PDB entry 5XAG | X-ray diffraction, 2.56 A resolution | chains D and E of the 6 polymer chains in the assembly

# Chain D
Name: Tubulin beta-2B chain
Source organism: Bos taurus
Reference sequence: Q6B856 (TBB2B_BOVIN); the author numbering skips numbers that UniProt does not, so the offset changes along the chain: 1-42 = UniProt 1-42; 45-360 = UniProt 43-358; 369-455 = UniProt 359-445
Sequence (445 residues; row label = number of the first residue in the row; note: 10 numbers in that range are skipped by the numbering (no residue carries them; nothing is unmodelled there)):
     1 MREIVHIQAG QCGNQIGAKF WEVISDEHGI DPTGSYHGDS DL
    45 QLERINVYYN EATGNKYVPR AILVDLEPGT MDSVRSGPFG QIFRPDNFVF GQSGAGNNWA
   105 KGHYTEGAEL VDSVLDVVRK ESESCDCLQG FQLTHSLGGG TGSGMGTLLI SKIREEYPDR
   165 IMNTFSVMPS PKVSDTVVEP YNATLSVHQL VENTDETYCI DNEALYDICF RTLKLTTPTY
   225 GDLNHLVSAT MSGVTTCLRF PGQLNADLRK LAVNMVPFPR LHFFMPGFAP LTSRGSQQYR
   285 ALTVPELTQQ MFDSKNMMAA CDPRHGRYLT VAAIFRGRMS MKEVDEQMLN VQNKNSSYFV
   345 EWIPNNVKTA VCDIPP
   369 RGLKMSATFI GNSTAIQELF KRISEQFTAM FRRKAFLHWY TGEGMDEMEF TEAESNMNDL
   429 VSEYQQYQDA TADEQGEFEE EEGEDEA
Disordered / not traced: 276-285, 442-455
UniProt features mapped onto this chain:
  - motif: Met1 to Ile4 (MREI motif)
  - binding site (GTP): Gln11, Glu71, Ser140, Gly144, Thr145, Gly146, Asn206, Asn228
  - binding site (Mg(2+)): Glu71
  - modified residue: Ser40 (Phosphoserine), Thr57 (Phosphothreonine), Lys60 (N6-acetyllysine), Ser174 (Phosphoserine), Thr287 (Phosphothreonine), Thr292 (Phosphothreonine), Arg320 (Omega-N-methylarginine), Glu448 (5-glutamyl polyglutamate)
  - cross-link (Glycyl lysine isopeptide (Lys-Gly)): Lys60 (interchain with G-Cter in ubiquitin), Lys326 (interchain with G-Cter in ubiquitin)
Metal / ion sites: Mg2+ near Gln11 (its only coordinating residue here)
Ligand contacts:
  - 93X ((3R,4R)-3-(hydroxymethyl)-4-(4-methoxy-3-oxidanyl-phenyl)-1-(3,4,5-trimethoxyphenyl)azetidin-2-one): Gly237, Val238, Cys241, Leu242, Leu248, Asn249, Ala250, Asp251, Lys254, Leu255, Asn258, Met259, Thr314, Val315, Ala316, Ala317, Ile318, Asn349, Asn350, Lys352, Thr353, Ala354, Ile378
  - GDP (guanosine-5'-diphosphate): Gly10, Gln11, Cys12, Gln15, Ile16, Asp69, Ala99, Asn101, Ser140, Gly142, Gly143, Gly144, Thr145, Gly146, Val171, Pro173, Val177, Asp179, Glu183, Asn206, Leu209, Tyr224, Leu227, Asn228

# Chain E
Name: Stathmin-4
Source organism: Rattus norvegicus
Reference sequence: P63043 (STMN4_RAT); residues -43 to 145 here correspond to UniProt positions 1-189 (UniProt number = residue number + 44)
Sequence (189 residues; numbered -43 to 145; the number before each row is that of its first residue; numbers below 1 keep their minus sign (Met-43 is residue -43)):
   -43 MTLAAYKEKM KELPLVSLFC SCFLSDPLNK SSYKYEADTV DLNWCVISDM EVIELNKCTS
    17 GQSFEVILKP PSFDGVPEFN ASLPRRRDPS LEEIQKKLEA AEERRKYQEA ELLKHLAEKR
    77 EHEREVIQKA IEENNNFIKM AKEKLAQKME SNKENREAHL AAMLERLQEK DKHAEEVRKN
   137 KELKEEASR
Disordered / not traced: -43 to 5, 29-43, 141-145
UniProt features mapped onto this chain:
  - modified residue: Ser46 (Phosphoserine)
  - lipidation (S-palmitoyl cysteine): Cys-24, Cys-22

# How chain D and chain E interact
Contacting residue pairs - 25 pairs, chain D then chain E:
  Tyr108(D) - His129(E)  hydrogen bond
  Tyr108(D) - Ala130(E)  hydrophobic
  Tyr108(D) - Val133(E)  hydrophobic
  Tyr108(D) - Arg134(E)  hydrogen bond (backbone-side chain)
  Thr109(D) - Lys137(E)
  Ala112(D) - Arg134(E)
  Ser155(D) - Leu123(E)
  Ser155(D) - Lys126(E)
  Lys156(D) - Asp127(E)  salt bridge
  Arg158(D) - Leu123(E)
  Glu159(D) - Leu120(E)
  Glu159(D) - Leu123(E)
  Glu159(D) - Gln124(E)
  Glu159(D) - Asp127(E)
  Pro162(D) - Met119(E)  hydrophobic
  Gln193(D) - Lys126(E)  hydrogen bond
  Asn197(D) - Leu123(E)
  Asn197(D) - Lys126(E)
  Gly410(D) - Lys137(E)
  Glu411(D) - Val133(E)
  Glu411(D) - Lys137(E)
  Gly412(D) - Val133(E)
  Gly412(D) - Asn136(E)
  Gly412(D) - Lys137(E)
  Glu417(D) - His129(E)  salt bridge
Also at the interface, not in a pair above, chain D (17 interface residues in all): His107, Asp163, Met413
Also at the interface, not in a pair above, chain E (14 interface residues in all): Arg112, Leu116

# Overview
17 residues of chain D and 14 residues of chain E are in contact; the contacts include 3 hydrogen bonds and 2
salt bridges. Among the polar pairs are Lys156(D)-Asp127(E), Glu417(D)-His129(E) and Tyr108(D)-His129(E).
Chain D binds GDP and compound 93X.
Chain D is Tubulin beta-2B chain (Bos taurus) and chain E is Stathmin-4 (Rattus norvegicus); the structure,
Crystal structure of tubulin-stathmin-TTL-Compound Z2 complex, was determined by X-ray diffraction, deposited
together with 5XAF.
